PDB entry 6WG3 | electron microscopy, 5.30 A resolution (low resolution: residue-level contacts below are approximate; hydrogen-bond / salt-bridge calls are withheld) | chains A and B of the 7 polymer chains in the assembly

# Chain A
Molecule: Structural maintenance of chromosomes protein 1A
Organism: Homo sapiens
UniProt: Q14683 (SMC1A_HUMAN); residue numbers follow UniProt; this construct covers 1-1233
Amino-acid sequence (1233 residues; numbered 1 to 1233; the number before each row is that of its first residue):
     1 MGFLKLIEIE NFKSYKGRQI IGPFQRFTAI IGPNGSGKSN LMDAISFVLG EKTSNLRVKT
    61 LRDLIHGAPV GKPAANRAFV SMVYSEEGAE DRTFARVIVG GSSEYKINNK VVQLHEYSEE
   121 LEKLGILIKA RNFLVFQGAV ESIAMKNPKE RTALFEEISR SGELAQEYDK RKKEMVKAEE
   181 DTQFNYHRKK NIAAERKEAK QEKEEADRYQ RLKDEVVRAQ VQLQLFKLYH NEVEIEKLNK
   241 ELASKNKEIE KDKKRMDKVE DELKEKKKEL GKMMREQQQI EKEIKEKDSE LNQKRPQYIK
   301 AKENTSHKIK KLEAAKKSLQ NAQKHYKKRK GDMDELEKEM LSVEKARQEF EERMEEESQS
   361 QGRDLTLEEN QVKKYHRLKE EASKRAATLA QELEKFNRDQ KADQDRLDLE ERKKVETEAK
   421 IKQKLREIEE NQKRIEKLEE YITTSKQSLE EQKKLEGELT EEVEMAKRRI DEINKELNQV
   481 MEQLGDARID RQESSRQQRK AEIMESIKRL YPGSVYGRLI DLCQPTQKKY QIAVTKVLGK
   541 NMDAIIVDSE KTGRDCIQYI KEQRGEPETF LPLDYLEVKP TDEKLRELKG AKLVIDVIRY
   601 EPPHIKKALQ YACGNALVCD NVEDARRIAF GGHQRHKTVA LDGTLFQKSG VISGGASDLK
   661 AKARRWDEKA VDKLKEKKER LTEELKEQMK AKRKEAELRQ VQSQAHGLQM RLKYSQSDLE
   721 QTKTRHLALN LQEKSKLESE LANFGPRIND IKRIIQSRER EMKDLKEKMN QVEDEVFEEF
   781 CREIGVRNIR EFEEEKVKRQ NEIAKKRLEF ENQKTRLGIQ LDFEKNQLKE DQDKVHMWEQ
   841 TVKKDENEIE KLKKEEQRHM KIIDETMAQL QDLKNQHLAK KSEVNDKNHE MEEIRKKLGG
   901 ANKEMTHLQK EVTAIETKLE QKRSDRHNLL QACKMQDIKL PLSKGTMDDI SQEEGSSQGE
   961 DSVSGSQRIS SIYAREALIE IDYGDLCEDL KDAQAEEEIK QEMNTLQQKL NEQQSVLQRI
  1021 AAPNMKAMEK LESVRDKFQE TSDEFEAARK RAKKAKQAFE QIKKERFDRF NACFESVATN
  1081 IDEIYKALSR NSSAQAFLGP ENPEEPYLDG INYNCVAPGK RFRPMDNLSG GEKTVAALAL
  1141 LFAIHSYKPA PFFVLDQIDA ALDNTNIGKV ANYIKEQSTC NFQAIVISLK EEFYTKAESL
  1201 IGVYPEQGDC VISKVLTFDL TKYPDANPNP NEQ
Not modelled in the structure: 1, 203-490, 656-1030, 1226-1233
Construct notes: engineered mutation Q1157 (Glu in Q14683)
Residues lining bound ligands:
  - AMP-PNP (ANP; phosphoaminophosphonic acid-adenylate ester), molecule 1: K13, S14, P33, N34, G35, S36, G37, K38, S39, N40, R57, D63, L64, I65, H66, G67, P69, Q137, C1210, V1211
  - AMP-PNP (ANP), molecule 2: K1120, R1123, N1127, L1128, S1129, G1131, E1132, A1161

# Chain B
Molecule: Structural maintenance of chromosomes protein 3
Organism: Homo sapiens
UniProt: Q9UQE7 (SMC3_HUMAN); residues 1-1217 here = UniProt positions 1-1217
Amino-acid sequence (1217 residues; each row starts with the number of its first residue):
     1 MYIKQVIIQG FRSYRDQTIV DPFSSKHNVI VGRNGSGKSN FFYAIQFVLS DEFSHLRPEQ
    61 RLALLHEGTG PRVISAFVEI IFDNSDNRLP IDKEEVSLRR VIGAKKDQYF LDKKMVTKND
   121 VMNLLESAGF SRSNPYYIVK QGKINQMATA PDSQRLKLLR EVAGTRVYDE RKEESISLMK
   181 ETEGKREKIN ELLKYIEERL HTLEEEKEEL AQYQKWDKMR RALEYTIYNQ ELNETRAKLD
   241 ELSAKRETSG EKSRQLRDAQ QDARDKMEDI ERQVRELKTK ISAMKEEKEQ LSAERQEQIK
   301 QRTKLELKAK DLQDELAGNS EQRKRLLKER QKLLEKIEEK QKELAETEPK FNSVKEKEER
   361 GIARLAQATQ ERTDLYAKQG RGSQFTSKEE RDKWIKKELK SLDQAINDKK RQIAAIHKDL
   421 EDTEANKEKN LEQYNKLDQD LNEVKARVEE LDRKYYEVKN KKDELQSERN YLWREENAEQ
   481 QALAAKREDL EKKQQLLRAA TGKAILNGID SINKVLDHFR RKGINQHVQN GYHGIVMNNF
   541 ECEPAFYTCV EVTAGNRLFY HIVDSDEVST KILMEFNKMN LPGEVTFLPL NKLDVRDTAY
   601 PETNDAIPMI SKLRYNPRFD KAFKHVFGKT LICRSMEVST QLARAFTMDC ITLEGDQVSH
   661 RGALTGGYYD TRKSRLELQK DVRKAEEELG ELEAKLNENL RRNIERINNE IDQLMNQMQQ
   721 IETQQRKFKA SRDSILSEMK MLKEKRQQSE KTFMPKQRSL QSLEASLHAM ESTRESLKAE
   781 LGTDLLSQLS LEDQKRVDAL NDEIRQLQQE NRQLLNERIK LEGIITRVET YLNENLRKRL
   841 DQVEQELNEL RETEGGTVLT ATTSELEAIN KRVKDTMARS EDLDNSIDKT EAGIKELQKS
   901 MERWKNMEKE HMDAINHDTK ELEKMTNRQG MLLKKKEECM KKIRELGSLP QEAFEKYQTL
   961 SLKQLFRKLE QCNTELKKYS HVNKKALDQF VNFSEQKEKL IKRQEELDRG YKSIMELMNV
  1021 LELRKYEAIQ LTFKQVSKNF SEVFQKLVPG GKATLVMKKG DVEGSQSQDE GEGSGESERG
  1081 SGSQSSVPSV DQFTGVGIRV SFTGKQGEMR EMQQLSGGQK SLVALALIFA IQKCDPAPFY
  1141 LFDQIDQALD AQHRKAVSDM IMELAVHAQF ITTTFRPELL ESADKFYGVK FRNKVSHIDV
  1201 ITAEMAKDFV EDDTTHG
Not modelled in the structure: 243-492, 684-926, 1061-1091
Construct notes: engineered mutation Q1144 (Glu in Q9UQE7)
Residues lining bound ligands:
  - AMP-PNP (ANP; phosphoaminophosphonic acid-adenylate ester), molecule 1: R12, S13, N34, G35, S36, G37, K38, S39, N40, A63, L64, L65, H66, Q141, Q1144, F1175
  - AMP-PNP (ANP), molecule 2: R1110, Q1114, L1115, S1116

# Interface between chain A and chain B
Pairs across the interface - 65 pairs, chain A then chain B:
  P33(A) with D1150(B)
  N34(A) with A1148(B); L1149(B); D1150(B)
  G35(A) with Q1119(B)
  R57(A) with Q1113(B)
  P69(A) with M1109(B); Q1114(B)
  V70(A) with G1107(B); E1108(B); M1109(B)
  E550(A) with L664(B)
  R554(A) with M636(B); D656(B)
  I557(A) with G666(B); G667(B)
  K561(A) with E654(B); G667(B); Y668(B)
  G565(A) with Y668(B)
  P567(A) with G666(B); G667(B); Y668(B)
  E568(A) with T665(B); G666(B)
  T569(A) with L664(B); T665(B)
  F570(A) with L664(B)
  P572(A) with L664(B)
  Y575(A) with R644(B)
  L576(A) with G662(B)
  E577(A) with R644(B); R661(B)
  Y611(A) with S659(B); R661(B); G662(B); A663(B)
  K1120(A) with F1191(B)
  R1121(A) with E67(B); G68(B); K1194(B)
  R1123(A) with A63(B); E67(B)
  D1126(A) with Q60(B)
  N1127(A) with R12(B)
  G1131(A) with N34(B)
  E1132(A) with G35(B)
  A1160(A) with Q1147(B)
  A1161(A) with Q1144(B); F1175(B)
  L1162(A) with F1175(B)
  D1163(A) with R33(B); N34(B); F1175(B)
  N1164(A) with D1213(B)
  T1165(A) with R33(B); T1215(B)
  N1166(A) with N34(B)
  L1189(A) with Q1147(B)
  E1192(A) with E1211(B)
  G1208(A) with T1103(B); G1104(B)
  D1209(A) with E1108(B)
  C1210(A) with E1108(B)
  V1211(A) with T1103(B)
Other interface residues (no listed pair), chain A (45 interface residues in all): V58, L571, G1119, K1190, Q1207
Other interface residues (no listed pair), chain B (46 interface residues in all): T640, L1115, S1116, G1118, R1176, T1214

# Overview
45 residues of chain A and 46 residues of chain B are in contact. AMP-PNP is bound between chain A and chain
B.
Here chain A is Structural maintenance of chromosomes protein 1A and chain B is Structural maintenance of
chromosomes protein 3, both from Homo sapiens. Entry 6WG3 (Cryo-EM structure of human Cohesin-NIPBL-DNA
complex) was determined by electron microscopy together with 6WG6 and 6WGE from the same study.
